PDB entry 8RT8 | electron microscopy, 3.05 A resolution | chains A and E of the 46 polymer chains in the assembly

# Chain A
Name: TrwE protein
Source organism: Escherichia coli
UniProtKB: O50337 (O50337_ECOLX); numbering as in UniProt (aligned over 1-395)
Amino-acid sequence (395 residues; each row starts with the number of its first residue):
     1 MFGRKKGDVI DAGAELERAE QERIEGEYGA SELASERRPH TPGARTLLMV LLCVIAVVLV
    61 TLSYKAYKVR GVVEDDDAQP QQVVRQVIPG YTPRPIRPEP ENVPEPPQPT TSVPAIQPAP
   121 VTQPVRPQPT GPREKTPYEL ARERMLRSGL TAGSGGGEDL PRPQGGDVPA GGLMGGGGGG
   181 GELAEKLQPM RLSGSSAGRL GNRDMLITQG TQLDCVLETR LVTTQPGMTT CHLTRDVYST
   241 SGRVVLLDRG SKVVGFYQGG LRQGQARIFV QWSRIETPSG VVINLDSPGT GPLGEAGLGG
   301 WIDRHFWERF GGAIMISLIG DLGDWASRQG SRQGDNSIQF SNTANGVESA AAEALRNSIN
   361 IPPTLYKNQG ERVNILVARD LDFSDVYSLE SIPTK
Unresolved in the structure: 1-134, 154-176, 332-348
Differences from the reference sequence: conflict D335 (Asn in O50337)
Cystine bridges: C215-C231

# Chain E
Name: TrwF protein
Source organism: Escherichia coli
UniProtKB: O50336 (O50336_ECOLX); residue numbers follow UniProt; this construct covers 1-266
Amino-acid sequence (266 residues; each row starts with the number of its first residue):
     1 MKKLAIVALL ASLHAVPALA LDVPSSSRYD HRIRYVTYNP ADVVQVDTVL GVATHIMLEE
    61 GEQYLTHAFG DSEAYAFARK GRHIFIKPQA ELANTNLIVV TDRRSYKFRL QMRNDRNGAM
   121 YELAFRYPDT QARQTREANA RAAVEAAFEQ RVGAYYNLKY MMSGDKDIAP VNAWDDGRFT
   181 YFKFSANADL PSIYFVDAEG NESLVPRTTV GSSNNIIAVH KVNPKWMIRL GNRALAIFNE
   241 AYDPNGVPND TGTASPAVRR VNKGGN
Unresolved in the structure: 1-20
Differences from the reference sequence: conflict D71 (Ile in O50336), S72 (Pro in O50336), E73 (Lys in O50336), A74 (Pro in O50336), Y75 (Met in O50336), A76 (Pro in O50336), F77 (Leu in O50336), A78 (Pro in O50336), R79 (Gly in O50336), K80 (Arg in O50336), G81 (Ala in O50336), R82 (Gly in O50336), H83 (Ile in O50336), I84 (Phe in O50336), F85 (Leu in O50336), I86 (Ser in O50336), K87 (Ser in O50336), P88 (Arg in O50336), Q89 (Thr in O50336)

# How chain A and chain E interact
Contacting residue pairs (71):
  P137(A) - L92(E)
  A141(A) - L92(E)  hydrophobic
  R144(A) - D71(E)  salt bridge
  R144(A) - E73(E)  salt bridge
  R144(A) - A74(E)
  R144(A) - E91(E)  hydrogen bond (side chain-backbone)
  R144(A) - L92(E)  hydrogen bond (side chain-backbone)
  M145(A) - D71(E)
  M145(A) - E73(E)
  S148(A) - G70(E)
  S148(A) - D71(E)  hydrogen bond
  S148(A) - S72(E)
  S148(A) - E73(E)
  G149(A) - S72(E)  hydrogen bond (backbone-side chain)
  L150(A) - F69(E)  hydrogen bond (backbone-backbone)
  L150(A) - S72(E)  hydrogen bond (backbone-side chain)
  T151(A) - H67(E)
  T151(A) - S72(E)  hydrogen bond (backbone-side chain)
  A152(A) - S72(E)  hydrogen bond (backbone-side chain)
  Q212(A) - L204(E)
  Q212(A) - P206(E)
  D214(A) - L204(E)
  R235(A) - L204(E)
  R235(A) - K221(E)
  D236(A) - N249(E)  hydrogen bond
  Y238(A) - R178(E)  hydrogen bond
  Y238(A) - F179(E)  hydrophobic
  Y238(A) - N249(E)
  G242(A) - F179(E)
  R243(A) - E145(E)  salt bridge
  R243(A) - F148(E)
  R243(A) - T253(E)
  R243(A) - A254(E)  hydrogen bond (backbone-backbone)
  V245(A) - N249(E)
  V245(A) - G252(E)  hydrogen bond (backbone-backbone)
  V245(A) - R260(E)  hydrogen bond (backbone-side chain)
  D248(A) - R260(E)  salt bridge
  S279(A) - N262(E)  hydrogen bond
  V281(A) - N262(E)
  P292(A) - S203(E)
  P292(A) - L204(E)
  L293(A) - Y194(E)  hydrophobic
  L293(A) - E202(E)
  L293(A) - S203(E)
  L293(A) - L204(E)  hydrophobic
  S384(A) - K263(E)
  D385(A) - G264(E)
  V386(A) - V261(E)
  V386(A) - N262(E)
  V386(A) - K263(E)
  V386(A) - G264(E)
  Y387(A) - R260(E)  hydrogen bond
  Y387(A) - V261(E)
  Y387(A) - K263(E)
  S388(A) - R259(E)
  S388(A) - R260(E)
  S388(A) - V261(E)  hydrogen bond (backbone-backbone)
  S388(A) - K263(E)
  L389(A) - V144(E)
  L389(A) - F148(E)  hydrophobic
  L389(A) - V258(E)  hydrophobic
  L389(A) - R259(E)
  E390(A) - V144(E)
  E390(A) - V258(E)
  E390(A) - R259(E)  salt bridge
  E390(A) - V261(E)
  S391(A) - A143(E)
  S391(A) - V144(E)
  S391(A) - A257(E)
  I392(A) - A257(E)  hydrogen bond (backbone-backbone)
  I392(A) - R259(E)
Also at the interface, not in a pair above, chain A (37 interface residues in all): Y138, D204, T240, V244, G294, R372
Also at the interface, not in a pair above, chain E (45 interface residues in all): A68, A90, A93, T95, R136, A140, E149, F195, D197, T208, H220, P256

# Overview
Chain A and chain E form an interface of 37 and 45 residues respectively, with 17 hydrogen bonds and 5 salt
bridges. Polar contacts include R144(A)-D71(E), R144(A)-E73(E) and R243(A)-E145(E).
Chain A is TrwE protein and chain E is TrwF protein, both from Escherichia coli; the structure, Conformation-C
of the full-length outer membrane core complex (TrwH/VirB7, TrwF/VirB9, TrwE/VirB10CTD) from the
fully-assembled R388 type ..., was determined by electron microscopy (same publication as 8RT4, 8RT5, 8RT6,
8RT7, 8RT9, 8RTA, 8RTB and 8RTD).
